PDB entry 7LXT | electron microscopy, 3.40 A resolution | chains H and V of the 28 polymer chains in the assembly

== Chain H (and V) ==
Molecule: 20S proteasome beta-1 subunit
From: Plasmodium falciparum (isolate 3D7)
Notes: EC 3.4.25.1; chain V of this document is another copy of the same molecule, construct and numbering; everything in this record applies to it too
UniProtKB: Q8I0U7 (Q8I0U7_PLAF7); residues 1-252 here correspond to UniProt positions 31-282 (UniProt number = residue number + 30)
Amino-acid sequence (252 residues; each row starts with the number of its first residue):
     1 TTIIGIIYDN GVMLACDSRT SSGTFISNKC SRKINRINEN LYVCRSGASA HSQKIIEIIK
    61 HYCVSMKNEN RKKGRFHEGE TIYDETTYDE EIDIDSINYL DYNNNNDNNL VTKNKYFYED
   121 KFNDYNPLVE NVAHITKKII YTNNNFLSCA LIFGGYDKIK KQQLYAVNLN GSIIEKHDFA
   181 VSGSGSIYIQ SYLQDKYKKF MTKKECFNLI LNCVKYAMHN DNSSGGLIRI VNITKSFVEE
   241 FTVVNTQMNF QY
Disordered / not traced: 81-111, 252
Covalent attachments: bortezomib (BO2) linked to Thr1
Residues lining bound ligands: bortezomib (BO2; N-[(1R)-1-(dihydroxyboryl)-3-methylbutyl]-N-(pyrazin-2-ylcarbonyl)-L-phenylalaninamide): Arg19, Thr20, Ser21, Ser22, Ser27, Lys33, Arg45, Ser46, Gly47, Ala48, Ser49, Ser52, Ser184, Ser223
From the paper describing this entry:
  - catalytic residues: Thr1 (citing earlier work)
  - binding site for bortezomib: Thr1
  - specificity-determining residues: Ser22, Arg45 (proposed by the authors, not directly observed)

== Interface between chain H and chain V ==
Contacting residue pairs - 32 pairs, chain H then chain V:
  Asp178(H) with Gln251(V)
  Phe179(H) with Gln251(V)
  Ile187(H) with Ile187(V); Tyr188(V)
  Tyr188(H) with Ile187(V); Ser191(V), hydrogen bond (backbone-side chain)
  Ile189(H) with Ser191(V)
  Gln190(H) with Asn220(V)
  Ser191(H) with Tyr188(V), hydrogen bond (side chain-backbone); Ile189(V), hydrogen bond (side chain-backbone); Tyr192(V); Tyr216(V)
  Tyr192(H) with Ser191(V); Tyr192(V); Asp195(V)
  Gln194(H) with His219(V); Asn220(V), hydrogen bond; Gln251(V)
  Asp195(H) with Tyr192(V); Tyr216(V)
  Tyr197(H) with Gln251(V)
  Lys199(H) with Gln251(V)
  Tyr216(H) with Ser191(V); Asp195(V)
  His219(H) with Gln194(V)
  Asn220(H) with Gln190(V); Gln194(V), hydrogen bond
  Gln251(H) with Asp178(V); Phe179(V); Gln194(V); Tyr197(V); Lys199(V)
Other interface residues (no listed pair), chain H (17 interface residues in all): Phe250
Other interface residues (no listed pair), chain V (17 interface residues in all): Phe250

== Summary ==
The chain H/chain V interface involves 17 residues from each chain; the contacts include 5 hydrogen bonds.
Polar pairs include Tyr188(H)-Ser191(V), Ser191(H)-Ile189(V) and Gln194(H)-Asn220(V). Bortezomib is covalently
linked to Thr1(H). The paper reports the catalytic residue Thr1(H); a binding site for bortezomib at Thr1(H).
Both chains are 20S proteasome beta-1 subunit (Plasmodium falciparum (isolate 3D7)). Entry 7LXT (Structure of
Plasmodium falciparum 20S proteasome with bound bortezomib) was determined by electron microscopy, deposited
together with 7LXU.
